Entry 6Y11 (X-ray diffraction, 3.11 A resolution); this record covers chains 4 and 5 of the 16 polymer chains in the assembly.

Chain 4:
Name: NADH-quinone oxidoreductase subunit 4
Source organism: Thermus thermophilus
Notes: EC 7.1.1.-
UniProtKB: Q56220 (NQO4_THET8); residues 1-409 here = UniProt positions 1-409
Amino-acid sequence (409 residues; numbered 1 to 409; the number before each row is that of its first residue):
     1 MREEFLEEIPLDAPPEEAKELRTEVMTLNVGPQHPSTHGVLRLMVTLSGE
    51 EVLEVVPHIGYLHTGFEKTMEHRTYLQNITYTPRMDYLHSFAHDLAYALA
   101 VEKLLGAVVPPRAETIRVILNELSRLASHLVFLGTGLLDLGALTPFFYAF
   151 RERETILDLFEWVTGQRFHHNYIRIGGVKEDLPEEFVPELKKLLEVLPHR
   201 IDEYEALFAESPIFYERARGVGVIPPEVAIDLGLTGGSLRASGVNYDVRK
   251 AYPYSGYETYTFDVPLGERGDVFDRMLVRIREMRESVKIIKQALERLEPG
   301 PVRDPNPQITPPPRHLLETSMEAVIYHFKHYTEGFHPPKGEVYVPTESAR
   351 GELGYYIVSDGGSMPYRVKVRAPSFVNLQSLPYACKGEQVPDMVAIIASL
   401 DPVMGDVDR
Disordered / not traced: 1-25
Reported in the primary citation:
  - contacts within the chain: His-38/Asp-139 (salt bridge)
  - catalytic residues: His-38, Tyr-87 (proposed by the authors, not directly observed)

Chain 5:
Name: NADH-quinone oxidoreductase subunit 5
Source organism: Thermus thermophilus
Notes: EC 7.1.1.-
UniProtKB: Q56219 (NQO5_THET8); numbering as in UniProt (aligned over 1-207)
Amino-acid sequence (207 residues; each row starts with the number of its first residue):
     1 MRLERVLEEARAKGYPIEDNGLGNLWVVLPRERFKEEMAHYKAMGFNFLA
    51 DIVGLDYLTYPDPRPERFAVVYELVSLPGWKDGDGSRFFVRVYVPEEDPR
   101 LPTVTDLWGSANFLEREVYDLFGIVFEGHPDLRKILTPEDLEGHPLRKDY
   151 PLGETPTLFREGRYIIPAEFRAALTGKDPGLTFYKGGSRKGYRSLWADLK
   201 KAREVKG
Disordered / not traced: 197-207

How chain 4 and chain 5 interact:
Contacting residue pairs - 123 pairs, chain 4 then chain 5:
  His-58(4) / Arg-133(5)
  Ile-59(4) / Ile-135(5)
  Gly-60(4) / Leu-136(5)
  His-63(4) / Leu-136(5)
  Glu-67(4) / Leu-146(5)
  Lys-68(4) / Pro-145(5)  hydrogen bond (side chain-backbone)
  Lys-68(4) / Leu-146(5)
  Lys-68(4) / Arg-147(5)
  Lys-68(4) / Tyr-150(5)  hydrogen bond (side chain-backbone)
  Lys-68(4) / Leu-152(5)
  Thr-69(4) / Leu-152(5)
  Glu-71(4) / Lys-148(5)  salt bridge
  His-72(4) / Leu-152(5)
  His-72(4) / Arg-171(5)  hydrogen bond (backbone-side chain)
  Arg-73(4) / Glu-154(5)  salt bridge
  Arg-73(4) / Arg-171(5)
  Thr-74(4) / Ala-173(5)
  Lys-103(4) / Leu-22(5)  hydrogen bond (side chain-backbone)
  Leu-104(4) / Leu-22(5)  hydrophobic
  Leu-104(4) / Arg-193(5)  hydrogen bond (backbone-side chain)
  Leu-105(4) / Arg-193(5)
  Leu-105(4) / Ser-194(5)
  Gly-106(4) / Ser-194(5)
  Pro-226(4) / Trp-80(5)  hydrophobic
  Ile-230(4) / Asn-47(5)
  Ile-230(4) / Leu-77(5)  hydrophobic
  Ile-230(4) / Trp-80(5)
  Ile-230(4) / Ser-110(5)
  Asp-231(4) / Leu-107(5)
  Asp-231(4) / Trp-108(5)
  Asp-231(4) / Gly-109(5)  hydrogen bond (backbone-backbone)
  Asp-231(4) / Ser-110(5)  hydrogen bond (backbone-backbone)
  Leu-232(4) / Gly-109(5)
  Leu-232(4) / Ser-110(5)  hydrogen bond (backbone-side chain)
  Gly-233(4) / Phe-48(5)
  Gly-233(4) / Ser-110(5)  hydrogen bond (backbone-side chain)
  Thr-235(4) / Phe-48(5)
  Leu-239(4) / Leu-77(5)  hydrophobic
  Gly-243(4) / Trp-80(5)
  Val-244(4) / Leu-77(5)  hydrophobic
  Val-244(4) / Trp-80(5)  hydrophobic
  Asn-245(4) / Gly-79(5)
  Tyr-246(4) / Leu-77(5)  hydrophobic
  Tyr-246(4) / Pro-78(5)
  Tyr-246(4) / Arg-87(5)
  Tyr-252(4) / Gly-85(5)  hydrogen bond (side chain-backbone)
  Asn-306(4) / Tyr-192(5)  hydrogen bond
  Asn-306(4) / Ser-194(5)
  Gln-308(4) / Ser-188(5)  hydrogen bond
  Gln-308(4) / Tyr-192(5)
  Thr-332(4) / Ala-172(5)
  Thr-332(4) / Ala-173(5)
  Glu-333(4) / Ala-172(5)
  Glu-333(4) / Ala-173(5)
  Glu-333(4) / Leu-174(5)
  Glu-333(4) / Arg-189(5)  salt bridge
  His-336(4) / Ser-188(5)
  His-336(4) / Arg-189(5)  hydrogen bond (side chain-backbone)
  His-336(4) / Gly-191(5)
  His-336(4) / Tyr-192(5)  hydrogen bond (backbone-backbone)
  Pro-337(4) / Gly-191(5)
  Pro-337(4) / Tyr-192(5)
  Pro-338(4) / Tyr-192(5)
  Pro-338(4) / Arg-193(5)
  Lys-339(4) / Tyr-60(5)
  Lys-339(4) / Asp-62(5)  salt bridge
  Glu-341(4) / Asn-20(5)
  Glu-341(4) / Trp-26(5)
  Glu-341(4) / Tyr-57(5)  hydrogen bond
  Glu-341(4) / Arg-64(5)  salt bridge
  Glu-341(4) / Arg-91(5)  salt bridge
  Val-342(4) / Leu-22(5)  hydrophobic
  Val-342(4) / Asn-24(5)
  Tyr-343(4) / Asn-24(5)  hydrogen bond (backbone-side chain)
  Tyr-343(4) / Arg-87(5)
  Pro-345(4) / Arg-87(5)
  Glu-352(4) / Phe-48(5)
  Glu-352(4) / Glu-73(5)
  Glu-352(4) / Arg-87(5)  salt bridge
  Tyr-356(4) / Trp-26(5)  hydrogen bond
  Tyr-356(4) / Leu-55(5)  hydrophobic
  Tyr-356(4) / Arg-91(5)  hydrogen bond
  Val-358(4) / Leu-55(5)  hydrophobic
  Val-358(4) / Tyr-60(5)  hydrophobic
  Ser-359(4) / Tyr-60(5)
  Asp-360(4) / Tyr-60(5)
  Asp-360(4) / Pro-61(5)
  Asp-360(4) / Thr-175(5)  hydrogen bond
  Asp-360(4) / Gly-176(5)  hydrogen bond (side chain-backbone)
  Gly-361(4) / Lys-190(5)
  Gly-361(4) / Gly-191(5)
  Gly-362(4) / Leu-174(5)
  Gly-362(4) / Thr-175(5)
  Gly-362(4) / Gly-176(5)
  Ser-363(4) / Ala-173(5)
  Ser-363(4) / Leu-174(5)  hydrogen bond (backbone-backbone)
  Met-364(4) / Ala-173(5)  hydrophobic
  Met-364(4) / Leu-174(5)  hydrogen bond (backbone-backbone)
  Met-364(4) / Thr-175(5)
  Tyr-366(4) / Asp-56(5)  hydrogen bond (side chain-backbone)
  Tyr-366(4) / Tyr-57(5)
  Tyr-366(4) / Leu-58(5)  hydrogen bond (side chain-backbone)
  Tyr-366(4) / Thr-59(5)  hydrogen bond (side chain-backbone)
  Tyr-366(4) / Tyr-60(5)  hydrogen bond (side chain-backbone)
  Tyr-366(4) / Lys-148(5)  hydrogen bond (backbone-side chain)
  Arg-367(4) / Val-53(5)
  Arg-367(4) / Gly-54(5)  hydrogen bond (side chain-backbone)
  Arg-367(4) / Leu-55(5)
  Arg-367(4) / Phe-122(5)
  Arg-367(4) / Leu-146(5)
  Lys-369(4) / Asp-51(5)
  Lys-369(4) / Val-53(5)
  Lys-369(4) / Glu-117(5)  salt bridge
  Arg-371(4) / Phe-48(5)
  Arg-371(4) / Ala-50(5)
  Arg-371(4) / Asp-51(5)  salt bridge
  Phe-375(4) / Phe-113(5)
  Gln-379(4) / Gly-109(5)
  Gln-379(4) / Ser-110(5)  hydrogen bond (side chain-backbone)
  Gln-379(4) / Asn-112(5)  hydrogen bond (side chain-backbone)
  Gln-379(4) / Phe-113(5)  hydrogen bond (side chain-backbone)
  Asp-408(4) / Leu-136(5)
  Arg-409(4) / Glu-117(5)  salt bridge
Also at the interface, not in a pair above, chain 4 (63 interface residues in all): Val-56, Pro-57, Glu-227, Ala-251, Gly-340, Val-376, Leu-378
Also at the interface, not in a pair above, chain 5 (70 interface residues in all): Gly-23, Ile-52, Val-71, Lys-81, Ser-86, Phe-89, Ala-111, Leu-114, Leu-121, Pro-151, Lys-177, Lys-185

Overview:
63 residues of chain 4 and 70 residues of chain 5 are in contact, with 31 hydrogen bonds and 10 salt bridges.
Polar pairs include Glu-71(4)/Lys-148(5), Arg-73(4)/Glu-154(5) and Glu-333(4)/Arg-189(5). From the paper:
catalytic residues His-38(4) and Tyr-87(4); contacts within the chain involving His-38(4) and Asp-139(4).
Here chain 4 is NADH-quinone oxidoreductase subunit 4 and chain 5 is NADH-quinone oxidoreductase subunit 5,
both from Thermus thermophilus. Entry 6Y11 (Respiratory complex I from Thermus thermophilus) was determined by
X-ray diffraction (same publication as 6I0D, 6I1P, 6Q8O, 6Q8W, 6Q8X, 6ZIY and 3 further entries).
